PDB entry 6XE7 | X-ray diffraction, 2.00 A resolution | chains A and C of the 4 polymer chains in the assembly

# Chain A (and C)
Name: Hemoglobin subunit alpha
Organism: Homo sapiens
Notes: chain C of this document is another copy of the same molecule, construct and numbering; everything in this record applies to it too
UniProt: P69905 (HBA_HUMAN); residues 1-141 here correspond to UniProt positions 2-142 (UniProt number = residue number + 1)
Sequence (141 residues; numbered 1 to 141; the number before each row is that of its first residue):
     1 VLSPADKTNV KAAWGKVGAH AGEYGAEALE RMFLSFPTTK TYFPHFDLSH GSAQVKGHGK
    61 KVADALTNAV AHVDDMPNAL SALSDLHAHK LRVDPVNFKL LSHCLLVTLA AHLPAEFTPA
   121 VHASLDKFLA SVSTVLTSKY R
Metal / ion sites: heme Fe: His-87 (together with carbon monoxide)
Residues lining bound ligands:
  - carbon monoxide (CMO): Leu-29, Phe-43, His-58, Val-62, His-87
  - heme (HEM): Met-32, Thr-39, Tyr-42, Phe-43, His-45, Phe-46, His-58, Lys-61, Val-62, Ala-65, Leu-66, Leu-83, Leu-86, His-87, Leu-91, Val-93, Asn-97, Phe-98, Leu-101, Val-132, Ser-133, Leu-136
  - V2D (methyl 2-[(3-hydroxy-2-methylphenoxy)methyl]pyridine-3-carboxylate): Val-1, Leu-2, Val-73, Asp-74, Asp-75, Met-76, Pro-77, Ser-131, Thr-134, Val-135
Swiss-Prot annotation at these positions:
  - binding site (O2): His-58
  - binding site (heme b): His-87
  - site: Thr-8, Asn-9 (Microbial infection: Cleavage), Lys-11 (Not glycated), Ala-13, Trp-14 (Microbial infection: Cleavage), Tyr-24, Gly-25 (Microbial infection: Cleavage), Leu-29, Glu-30 (Microbial infection: Cleavage), His-45, Phe-46 (Microbial infection: Cleavage), Asp-47, Leu-48 (Microbial infection: Cleavage), Ser-52, Ala-53 (Microbial infection: Cleavage), Val-55, Lys-56 (Microbial infection: Cleavage), Lys-56 (Not glycated), Gly-59, Lys-60 (Microbial infection: Cleavage), Lys-60 (Not glycated), Lys-90 (Not glycated), Leu-91, Arg-92 (Microbial infection: Cleavage), Lys-99 (Not glycated), Leu-106, Val-107 (Microbial infection: Cleavage), Thr-108, Leu-109 (Microbial infection: Cleavage), Val-121, His-122 (Microbial infection: Cleavage), Ser-133, Thr-134 (Microbial infection: Cleavage)
  - modified residue: Ser-3 (Phosphoserine), Lys-7 (N6-succinyllysine), Thr-8 (Phosphothreonine), Lys-11 (N6-succinyllysine), Lys-16 (N6-acetyllysine), Tyr-24 (Phosphotyrosine), Ser-35 (Phosphoserine), Lys-40 (N6-succinyllysine), Ser-49 (Phosphoserine), Ser-102 (Phosphoserine), Thr-108 (Phosphothreonine), Ser-124 (Phosphoserine), Ser-131 (Phosphoserine), Thr-134 (Phosphothreonine), Thr-137 (Phosphothreonine), Ser-138 (Phosphoserine)
  - glycosylation (N-linked (Glc) (glycation) lysine): Lys-7, Lys-16, Lys-40, Lys-61
From the paper describing this entry:
  - binding site for V2D: Val-1, Val-73, Asp-74, Met-76, Pro-77, Ala-130, Ser-131, Thr-134

# Chain A / chain C interface
Pairs across the interface (14; chain A residue first):
  Val-1(A) with Pro-77(C), hydrophobic; Val-135(C), hydrophobic; Ser-138(C), hydrogen bond (backbone-side chain); Tyr-140(C), hydrophobic
  Leu-2(A) with Tyr-140(C)
  Ser-3(A) with Lys-139(C); Tyr-140(C)
  Pro-4(A) with Tyr-140(C)
  Ser-138(A) with Val-1(C)
  Lys-139(A) with Lys-127(C), hydrogen bond (backbone-side chain)
  Tyr-140(A) with Val-1(C), hydrophobic; Leu-2(C); Ser-3(C); Pro-4(C)
Interface residues without a listed pair, chain A (11 interface residues in all): Asp-6, Pro-77, Val-135, Arg-141
Interface residues without a listed pair, chain C (12 interface residues in all): Asp-6, Arg-141

# Summary
Chain A and chain C form an interface of 11 and 12 residues respectively, with 2 hydrogen bonds. Polar
contacts include Val-1(A)/Ser-138(C) and Lys-139(A)/Lys-127(C). Chain A binds carbon monoxide, heme and
compound V2D. From the paper: a binding site for V2D at Val-1(A), Val-73(A) and Asp-74(A) among others.
Both chains are Hemoglobin subunit alpha (Homo sapiens). Entry 6XE7 (Carbonmonoxy hemoglobin in complex with
the antisickling agent methyl 2-((2-formyl-3-hydroxyphenoxy)methyl)nicotinate) was determined by X-ray
diffraction, deposited together with 6XDT.
